6IGM - chains G and X of the 9 polymer chains in the assembly; structure by electron microscopy, 4.00 A resolution.

== Chain G ==
Name: Actin-related protein 6
From: Homo sapiens
UniProt: Q9GZN1 (ARP6_HUMAN); residue numbers follow UniProt; this construct covers 1-396
Chain sequence (396 residues; numbered 1 to 396; the number before each row is that of its first residue):
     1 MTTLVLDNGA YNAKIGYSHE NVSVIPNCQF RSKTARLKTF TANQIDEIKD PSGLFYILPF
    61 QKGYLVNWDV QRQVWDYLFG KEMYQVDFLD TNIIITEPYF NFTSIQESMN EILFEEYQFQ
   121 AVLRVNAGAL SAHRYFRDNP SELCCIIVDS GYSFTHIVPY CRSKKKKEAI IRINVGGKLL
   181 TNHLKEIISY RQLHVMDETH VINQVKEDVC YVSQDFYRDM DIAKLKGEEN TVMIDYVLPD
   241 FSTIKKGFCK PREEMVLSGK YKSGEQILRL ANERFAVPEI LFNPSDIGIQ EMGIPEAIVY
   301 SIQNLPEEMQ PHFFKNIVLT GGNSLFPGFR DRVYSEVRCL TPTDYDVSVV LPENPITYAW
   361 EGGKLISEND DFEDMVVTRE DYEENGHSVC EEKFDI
Unresolved in the structure: 239-266, 395-396
Curated features (UniProtKB/Swiss-Prot):
  - modified residue: Thr2 (N-acetylthreonine), Lys260 (N6-acetyllysine)

== Chain X ==
Name: unknown subunit
From: Homo sapiens
Chain sequence (62 residues; row label = number of the first residue in the row; X marks 62 residues of unknown identity (built as UNK)):
     1 XXXXXXXXXX XXXXXXXXXX XXXXXXXXXX XXXXXXXXXX XXXXXXXXXX XXXXXXXXXX
    61 XX

== How chain G and chain X interact ==
Chain G side of the interface, 23 residues: Gln61, Lys62, Tyr64, Val66, Tyr99, Phe100, Phe102, Ile171, Arg172, Lys178, Leu179, Asn182, Lys185, Glu186, Tyr190, Arg191, Met220, Ser285, Ile287, Ile289, Gln290, Glu291, Met292

== Overview ==
Chain G and chain X make no direct contact in this assembly.
Chain G is Actin-related protein 6 and chain X is unknown subunit, both from Homo sapiens; the structure,
Cryo-EM Structure of Human SRCAP Complex, was determined by electron microscopy.
